Entry 3PLA (X-ray diffraction, 3.15 A resolution); this record covers chains C and E of the 10 polymer chains in the assembly.

# Chain C
Protein: 50S ribosomal protein L7Ae
From: Sulfolobus solfataricus
UniProtKB: D0KRE2 (D0KRE2_SULS9); residue numbers follow UniProt; this construct covers 1-130
Sequence (130 residues; numbered 1 to 130; the number before each row is that of its first residue):
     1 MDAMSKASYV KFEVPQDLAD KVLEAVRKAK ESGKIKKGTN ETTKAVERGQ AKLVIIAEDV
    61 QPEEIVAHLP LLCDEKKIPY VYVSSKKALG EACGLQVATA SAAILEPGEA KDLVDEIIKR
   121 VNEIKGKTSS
Not modelled in the structure: 1-6, 129-130
Construct notes: engineered mutation D2 (Asn in D0KRE2)

# Chain E
Protein: Fibrillarin-like rRNA/tRNA 2'-O-methyltransferase
From: Sulfolobus solfataricus
Notes: EC 2.1.1.-
UniProtKB: P58032 (FLPA_SULSO); residue numbers follow UniProt; this construct covers 1-232
Sequence (232 residues; row label = number of the first residue in the row):
     1 MAEVITVKQT NMENIYECEF NDGSFRLCTR NLVPNFNVYG ERLIKYEGVE YREWNAFRSK
    61 LAGAILKGLK TNPIRKGTKV LYLGAASGTT ISHVSDIIEL NGKAYGVEFS PRVVRELLLV
   121 AQRRPNIFPL LADARFPQSY KSVVENVDVL YVDIAQPDQT DIAIYNAKFF LKVNGDMLLV
   181 IKARSIDVTK DPKEIYKTEV EKLENSNFET IQIINLDPYD KDHAIVLSKY KG
Not modelled in the structure: 1-4, 232
Construct notes: engineered mutation A2 (Ser in P58032)
Residues lining bound ligands: S-adenosylhomocysteine (SAH): R58, K60, Y82, G84, A85, A86, T89, T90, V107, E108, F109, S110, V113, A132, D133, A134, R135, D153, I154, A155, Q156
UniProt features mapped onto this chain:
  - binding site (S-adenosyl-L-methionine): T89, T90, E108, F109, D133, A134, D153 to Q156

# Chain C / chain E interface
Residue-residue contacts - 7 pairs, chain C then chain E:
  D74(C) - F136(E)
  E75(C) - R135(E)
  E75(C) - F136(E)
  K76(C) - D158(E)
  K77(C) - R135(E)  hydrogen bond (side chain-backbone)
  K77(C) - F136(E)
  K77(C) - Y165(E)

# Overview
The chain C/chain E interface involves 4 residues from each chain; the contacts include 1 hydrogen bond. The
hydrogen-bonded pair is K77(C)-R135(E). Ligands of chain E: S-adenosylhomocysteine. UniProt lists 10
S-adenosyl-L-methionine-binding residues on chain E.
Chain C is 50S ribosomal protein L7Ae and chain E is Fibrillarin-like rRNA/tRNA 2'-O-methyltransferase, both
from Sulfolobus solfataricus; the structure, Crystal structure of a catalytically active substrate-bound box
C/D RNP from Sulfolobus solfataricus, was determined by X-ray diffraction.
